PDB entry 1ZLB | X-ray diffraction, 0.97 A resolution | chain A

[Chain A]
Name: hypotensive phospholipase A2
Organism: Bothrops jararacussu
Notes: EC 3.1.1.4
Reference sequence: Q8AXY1 (Q8AXY1_BOTJR); residues 1-122 here correspond to UniProt positions 17-138 (UniProt number = residue number + 16)
Chain sequence (122 residues; row label = number of the first residue in the row):
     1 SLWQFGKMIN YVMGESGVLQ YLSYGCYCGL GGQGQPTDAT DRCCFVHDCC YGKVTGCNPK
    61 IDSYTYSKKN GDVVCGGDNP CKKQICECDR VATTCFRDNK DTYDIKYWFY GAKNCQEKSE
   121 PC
Sequence notes: conflict N58 (Asp74 in Q8AXY1), N79 (Asp95 in Q8AXY1)
Curated features (UniProtKB/Swiss-Prot):
  - active site: H47, D89
  - binding site (Ca(2+)): Y27, G31, G32, D48
Disulfide bonds: C26-C115, C28-C44, C43-C95, C49-C122, C50-C88, C57-C81, C75-C86

[Summary]
UniProt lists active-site residues H47 and D89 and 4 Ca2+-binding residues.
Chain A is hypotensive phospholipase A2 (Bothrops jararacussu); the structure, Crystal structure of
catalytically-active phospholipase A2 in the absence of calcium, was determined by X-ray diffraction (same
publication as 1ZL7).
